Entry 9G0B (electron microscopy, 3.20 A resolution); this record covers chains A and B of the 4 polymer chains in the assembly.

[Chain A]
Protein: Capsid protein VP1
Source organism: rhinovirus A2
Reference sequence: P04936 (POLG_HRV2); residues -2 to 280 here correspond to UniProt positions 568-850 (UniProt number = residue number + 570)
Sequence (283 residues; row label = number of the first residue in the row; numbers below 1 keep their minus sign (Asn-2 is residue -2)):
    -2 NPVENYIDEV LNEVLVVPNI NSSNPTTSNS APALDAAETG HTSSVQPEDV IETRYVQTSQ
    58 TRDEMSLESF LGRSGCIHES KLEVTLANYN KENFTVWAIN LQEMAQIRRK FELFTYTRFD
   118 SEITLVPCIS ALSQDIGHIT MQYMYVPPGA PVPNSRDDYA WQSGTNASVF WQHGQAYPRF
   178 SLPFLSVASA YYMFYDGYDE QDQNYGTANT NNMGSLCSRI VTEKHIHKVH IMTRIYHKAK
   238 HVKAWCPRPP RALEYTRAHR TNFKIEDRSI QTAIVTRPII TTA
Not modelled in the structure: -2 to 0
Curated features (UniProtKB/Swiss-Prot):
  - site: Ala280 (Cleavage)

[Chain B]
Protein: Capsid protein VP2
Source organism: rhinovirus A2
Reference sequence: P04936 (POLG_HRV2); residues -9 to 251 here correspond to UniProt positions 70-330 (UniProt number = residue number + 79)
Sequence (261 residues; row label = number of the first residue in the row; numbers below 1 keep their minus sign (Ser-9 is residue -9)):
    -9 SPTVEACGYS DRIIQITRGD STITSQDVAN AIVAYGVWPH YLSSKDASAI DKPSQPDTSS
    51 NRFYTLRSVT WSSSSKGWWW KLPDALKDMG IFGENMFYHY LGRSGYTIHV QCNASKFHQG
   111 TLIVALIPEH QIASALHGNV NVGYNYTHPG ETGREVKAET RLNPDLQPTE EYWLNFDGTL
   171 LGNITIFPHQ FINLRSNNSA TIIAPYVNAV PMDSMRSHNN WSLVIIPICP LETSSAINTI
   231 PITISISPMC AEFSGARAKR Q
Not modelled in the structure: -9 to 0
Curated features (UniProtKB/Swiss-Prot):
  - site: Gln251 (Cleavage)

[Chain A / chain B interface]
Contacting residue pairs (66; chain A residue first):
  Ala34(A) - Phe181(B)
  Glu35(A) - Gln180(B)
  Glu35(A) - Phe181(B)
  Glu35(A) - Asn183(B)  hydrogen bond
  Glu35(A) - Ser186(B)  hydrogen bond
  Thr36(A) - Ala19(B)
  Thr36(A) - Ile22(B)
  Thr36(A) - Gln180(B)
  Gly37(A) - His179(B)
  His38(A) - Ile22(B)
  Tyr113(A) - Glu119(B)  hydrogen bond
  Ala185(A) - Val200(B)  hydrophobic
  Ser186(A) - Ala199(B)
  Tyr189(A) - Asn198(B)  hydrogen bond
  Tyr189(A) - Ala199(B)
  Phe191(A) - Glu119(B)
  Phe191(A) - Gln121(B)
  Tyr192(A) - Glu119(B)
  Tyr192(A) - Gln121(B)  hydrogen bond (backbone-side chain)
  Tyr192(A) - His208(B)
  Asp193(A) - Lys71(B)  salt bridge
  Asp193(A) - Glu119(B)  hydrogen bond (backbone-side chain)
  Asp193(A) - His120(B)
  Asp193(A) - His208(B)  hydrogen bond (backbone-side chain)
  Asp193(A) - Asn209(B)  hydrogen bond (backbone-backbone)
  Gly194(A) - Ser207(B)
  Tyr195(A) - Val132(B)
  Tyr195(A) - Gly133(B)  hydrogen bond (side chain-backbone)
  Tyr195(A) - Tyr134(B)
  Tyr195(A) - Thr137(B)  hydrogen bond
  Tyr195(A) - Ser207(B)
  Asp199(A) - Arg206(B)  salt bridge
  Tyr202(A) - Gln121(B)
  Tyr202(A) - Ile122(B)
  Tyr202(A) - Asn131(B)
  Gly203(A) - Gln121(B)
  Cys243(A) - Tyr25(B)
  Pro244(A) - Ile176(B)
  Pro244(A) - Phe177(B)
  Arg245(A) - Pro118(B)  hydrogen bond (side chain-backbone)
  Arg245(A) - Glu119(B)
  Arg245(A) - Ile176(B)
  Pro246(A) - Thr169(B)
  Pro246(A) - Asn173(B)
  Pro246(A) - Ile176(B)
  Pro246(A) - Phe177(B)
  Pro247(A) - Thr169(B)
  Arg248(A) - Asp167(B)
  Ala249(A) - Gly168(B)  hydrogen bond (backbone-backbone)
  Leu250(A) - Leu164(B)  hydrophobic
  Leu250(A) - Gly168(B)
  Arg254(A) - Gly128(B)
  His256(A) - Gln121(B)
  Arg257(A) - Asn129(B)  hydrogen bond
  Arg257(A) - Val130(B)  hydrogen bond (side chain-backbone)
  Thr258(A) - Gln121(B)
  Thr258(A) - Ile122(B)  hydrogen bond (side chain-backbone)
  Thr258(A) - Ala123(B)
  Asn259(A) - Ser124(B)  hydrogen bond (side chain-backbone)
  Asn259(A) - Val130(B)
  Phe260(A) - Leu164(B)  hydrophobic
  Phe260(A) - Gly168(B)
  Lys261(A) - Leu126(B)
  Lys261(A) - His127(B)
  Glu263(A) - His127(B)  salt bridge
  Ile267(A) - Trp163(B)  hydrophobic
Also at the interface, not in a pair above, chain A (39 interface residues in all): Thr112, Ala187, Asn201, Thr204, Ile271
Also at the interface, not in a pair above, chain B (50 interface residues in all): Asn20, Ala125, His138, Thr159, Glu161, Leu170, Asn187, Asp203, Ser212

[In short]
Chain A and chain B form an interface of 39 and 50 residues respectively; the contacts include 16 hydrogen
bonds and 3 salt bridges. Polar pairs include Asp193(A)-Lys71(B), Asp199(A)-Arg206(B) and Glu263(A)-His127(B).
Here chain A is Capsid protein VP1 and chain B is Capsid protein VP2, both from rhinovirus A2. Entry 9G0B
(Rhinovirus A2 uncoating intermediate revealing the natural pocket factor (pH 5.8 and 4 degrees Celsius)) was
determined by electron microscopy.
